PDB entry 8EVU | electron microscopy, 2.58 A resolution | chains C and F of the 6 polymer chains in the assembly

[Chain C]
Name: Na(+)-translocating NADH-quinone reductase subunit C
From: Vibrio cholerae O395
Notes: EC 7.2.1.1
Reference sequence: P0C6E0 (NQRC_VIBCH); residue numbers follow UniProt; this construct covers 1-257
Sequence (257 residues; each row starts with the number of its first residue):
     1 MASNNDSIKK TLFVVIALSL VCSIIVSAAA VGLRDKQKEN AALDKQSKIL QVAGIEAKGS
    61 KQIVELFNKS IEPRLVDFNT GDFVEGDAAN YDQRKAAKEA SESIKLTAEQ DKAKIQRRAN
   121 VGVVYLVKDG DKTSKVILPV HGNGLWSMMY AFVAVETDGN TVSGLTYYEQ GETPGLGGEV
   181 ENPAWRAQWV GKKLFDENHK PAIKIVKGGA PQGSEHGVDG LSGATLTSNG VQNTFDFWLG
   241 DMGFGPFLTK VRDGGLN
Disordered / not traced: 1-6, 257
Covalent attachments: flavin mononucleotide (FMN) linked to T225
Small-molecule neighbours: FMN (flavin mononucleotide): L145, W146, E172, T173, L176, G177, K207, G223, A224, L226, T227
Swiss-Prot annotation at these positions:
  - modified residue: T225 (FMN phosphoryl threonine)

[Chain F]
Name: Na(+)-translocating NADH-quinone reductase subunit F
From: Vibrio cholerae O395
Notes: EC 7.2.1.1
Reference sequence: Q9X4Q8 (NQRF_VIBCH); residues 1-408 here = UniProt positions 1-408
Sequence (408 residues; each row starts with the number of its first residue):
     1 MSTIIFGVVM FTLIILALVL VILFAKSKLV PTGDITISIN GDPEKAIVTQ PGGKLLTALA
    61 GAGVFVSSAC GGGGSCGQCR VKIKSGGGDI LPTELDHISK GEAREGERLA CQVAVKADMD
   121 LELPEEIFGV KKWECTVISN DNKATFIKEL KLAIPDGESV PFRAGGYIQI EAPAHHVKYA
   181 DFDVPEKYRG DWDKFNLFRY ESKVDEPIIR AYSMANYPEE FGIIMLNVRI ATPPPNNPNV
   241 PPGQMSSYIW SLKAGDKCTI SGPFGEFFAK DTDAEMVFIG GGAGMAPMRS HIFDQLKRLK
   301 SKRKMSYWYG ARSKREMFYV EDFDGLAAEN DNFVWHCALS DPQPEDNWTG YTGFIHNVLY
   361 ENYLKDHEAP EDCEYYMCGP PMMNAAVINM LKNLGVEEEN ILLDDFGG
Disordered / not traced: 33-408

[How chain C and chain F interact]
Pairs across the interface - 17 pairs, chain C then chain F:
  V15(C) - I15(F)  hydrophobic
  V15(C) - V19(F)  hydrophobic
  I16(C) - L16(F)  hydrophobic
  S19(C) - F11(F)
  S19(C) - T12(F)
  S19(C) - I15(F)
  L20(C) - V8(F)  hydrophobic
  L20(C) - T12(F)
  C22(C) - F11(F)  hydrophobic
  S23(C) - V8(F)
  S23(C) - F11(F)
  I24(C) - V8(F)  hydrophobic
  S27(C) - I4(F)
  S27(C) - G7(F)
  S27(C) - V8(F)
  V31(C) - T3(F)
  V31(C) - I4(F)  hydrophobic
Interface residues without a listed pair, chain C (14 interface residues in all): I8, T11, L12, A28, R34
Interface residues without a listed pair, chain F (11 interface residues in all): L20, L23

[Overview]
Chain C and chain F form an interface of 14 and 11 residues respectively. Flavin mononucleotide is covalently
linked to T225(C).
Chain C is Na(+)-translocating NADH-quinone reductase subunit C and chain F is Na(+)-translocating
NADH-quinone reductase subunit F, both from Vibrio cholerae O395; the structure, Cryo EM structure of Vibrio
cholerae NQR, was determined by electron microscopy.
